PDB entry 2KE1 | solution NMR | chains A and B

[Chain A]
Molecule: Autoimmune regulator
Source organism: Homo sapiens
Notes: fragment: First PHD domain
Reference sequence: O43918 (AIRE_HUMAN); residues 293-354 here = UniProt positions 293-354
Sequence (66 residues; each row starts with the number of its first residue):
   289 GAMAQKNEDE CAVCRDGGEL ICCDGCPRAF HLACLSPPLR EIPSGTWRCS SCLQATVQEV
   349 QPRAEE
Differences from the reference sequence: expression tag (289-292)
Bound ions: Zn2+ site 1: Cys299, Cys302, His319, Cys322; Zn2+ site 2: Cys311, Cys314, Cys337, Cys340
Curated features (UniProtKB/Swiss-Prot):
  - zinc finger: Glu296 to Ala343 (PHD-type 1)
  - region (Interaction with histone H3 not methylated at 'Lys-4'): Asn295 to Glu298, Asp304 to Asp312, Pro331 to Trp335
Reported in the primary citation:
  - specificity-determining residues: Asp297
  - disease-associated variants - R303P: decreased stability
  - disease-associated variants - R303P: abolished binding to H3K4me0 (chain B)
  - Zn2+ coordination: Cys302

[Chain B]
Molecule: H3K4me0
Sequence (10 residues; numbered 1 to 10; the number before each row is that of its first residue):
     1 ARTKQTARKS
Reported in the primary citation:
  - post-translational modification sites: Arg2, Thr3, Lys9, Ser10

[Interface between chain A and chain B]
Contacting residue pairs (34):
  Gln293(A) with Arg2(B)
  Asn295(A) with Arg2(B); Lys4(B)
  Glu296(A) with Lys4(B)
  Asp297(A) with Lys4(B); Thr6(B)
  Glu298(A) with Lys9(B)
  Asp304(A) with Arg8(B); Lys9(B); Ser10(B)
  Gly305(A) with Thr6(B); Ala7(B); Arg8(B); Lys9(B)
  Gly306(A) with Lys4(B); Gln5(B); Thr6(B); Ala7(B); Arg8(B)
  Glu307(A) with Lys4(B); Arg8(B)
  Leu308(A) with Thr3(B); Lys4(B); Thr6(B)
  Ile309(A) with Ala1(B); Arg2(B)
  Cys310(A) with Arg2(B)
  Cys311(A) with Arg2(B)
  Asp312(A) with Arg2(B)
  Ile330(A) with Ala1(B); Thr3(B)
  Pro331(A) with Ala1(B)
  Gly333(A) with Ala1(B)
  Trp335(A) with Ala1(B)
Other interface residues (no listed pair), chain A (22 interface residues in all): Lys294, Ala317, His319, Ser332
From the paper, about this interface:
  - pairs named by the authors: Asn295(A)-Lys4(B) (hydrogen bond), Glu296(A)-Lys4(B) (backbone contact), Asp297(A)-Lys4(B), Glu298(A)-Lys9(B), Asp304(A)-Arg8(B), Asp304(A)-Lys9(B), Gly306(A)-Thr6(B) (backbone contact), Glu307(A)-Arg8(B), Ile309(A)-Thr3(B), Cys311(A)-Arg2(B) (backbone contact), Asp312(A)-Arg2(B) (salt bridge), Ile330(A)-Thr3(B), Pro331(A)-Ala1(B), Gly333(A)-Ala1(B)
  - interface residues, chain A: Leu308(A), Ile309(A), Cys310(A), Ile330(A), Pro331(A), Trp335(A)
  - hot spots on chain A (mutagenesis) - D304A (20-fold): decreased binding to H3K4me0 (chain B)
  - interface residues, chain B: Thr3(B)
  - hot spots on chain B (mutagenesis) - R2K: decreased binding to Autoimmune regulator (chain A)

[Summary]
Chain A and chain B form an interface of 22 and 10 residues respectively. The authors report a hydrogen bond
between Asn295(A) and Lys4(B); backbone contacts between Glu296(A) and Lys4(B), Gly306(A) and Thr6(B) and
Cys311(A) and Arg2(B); contacts between Asp297(A) and Lys4(B), Glu298(A) and Lys9(B) and Asp304(A) and Arg8(B)
among others. From the paper: R303P of chain A reduces stability; interface residues Leu308(A), Ile309(A) and
Thr3(B) among others; 3 substitutions were tested in all.
Chain A is Autoimmune regulator (Homo sapiens) and chain B is H3K4me0; the structure, Molecular Basis of
non-modified histone H3 tail Recognition by the First PHD Finger of Autoimmune Regulator, was determined by
solution NMR.
